PDB entry 2X4S | X-ray diffraction, 2.55 A resolution | chains A and B of the 3 polymer chains in the assembly

== Chain A ==
Name: HLA class I histocompatibility antigen, a-2.1
Organism: Homo sapiens
Reference sequence: P01892 (1A02_HUMAN); residues 1-275 here correspond to UniProt positions 25-299 (UniProt number = residue number + 24)
Sequence (275 residues; row label = number of the first residue in the row):
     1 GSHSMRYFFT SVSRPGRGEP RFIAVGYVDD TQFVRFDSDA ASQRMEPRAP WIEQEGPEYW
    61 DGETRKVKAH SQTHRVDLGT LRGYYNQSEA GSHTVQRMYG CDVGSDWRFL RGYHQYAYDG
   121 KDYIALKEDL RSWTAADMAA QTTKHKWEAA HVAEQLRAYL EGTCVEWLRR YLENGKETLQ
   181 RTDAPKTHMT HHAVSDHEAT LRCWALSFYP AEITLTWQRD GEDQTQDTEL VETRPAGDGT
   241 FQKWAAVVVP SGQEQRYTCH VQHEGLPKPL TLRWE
Cystine bridges: Cys-101/Cys-164, Cys-203/Cys-259

== Chain B ==
Name: Beta-2-microglobulin
Organism: Homo sapiens
Reference sequence: P61769 (B2MG_HUMAN); residues 1-99 here correspond to UniProt positions 21-119 (UniProt number = residue number + 20)
Sequence (100 residues; row label = number of the first residue in the row; numbering starts at 0):
     0 MIQRTPKIQV YSRHPAENGK SNFLNCYVSG FHPSDIEVDL LKNGERIEKV EHSDLSFSKD
    60 WSFYLLYYTE FTPTEKDEYA CRVNHVTLSQ PKIVKWDRDM
Cystine bridges: Cys-25/Cys-80
Modified / non-standard residues: Mse-0 (selenomethionine; parent Met); Mse-99 (selenomethionine; parent Met)
Swiss-Prot annotation at these positions:
  - modified residue: Gln-2 (Pyrrolidone carboxylic acid)
  - glycosylation: Ile-1 (N-linked (Glc) (glycation) isoleucine), Lys-19 (N-linked (Glc) (glycation) lysine), Lys-41 (N-linked (Glc) (glycation) lysine), Lys-48 (N-linked (Glc) (glycation) lysine), Lys-58 (N-linked (Glc) (glycation) lysine), Lys-91 (N-linked (Glc) (glycation) lysine), Lys-94 (N-linked (Glc) (glycation) lysine)

== Interface between chain A and chain B ==
Pairs across the interface (55):
  Phe-8(A) / Phe-56(B)  hydrophobic
  Thr-10(A) / Leu-54(B)
  Thr-10(A) / Phe-56(B)
  Thr-10(A) / Phe-62(B)
  Val-12(A) / Ser-33(B)
  Ile-23(A) / Leu-54(B)  hydrophobic
  Val-25(A) / Asp-53(B)
  Val-25(A) / Leu-54(B)
  Tyr-27(A) / Ser-55(B)  hydrogen bond
  Tyr-27(A) / Tyr-63(B)  hydrogen bond
  Gln-32(A) / Asp-53(B)  hydrogen bond
  Arg-35(A) / Asp-53(B)  salt bridge
  Arg-48(A) / Asp-53(B)  salt bridge
  Ser-92(A) / Mse-0(B)
  Gln-96(A) / His-31(B)  hydrogen bond
  Gln-96(A) / Phe-56(B)
  Gln-96(A) / Trp-60(B)  hydrogen bond (side chain-backbone)
  Gln-96(A) / Phe-62(B)
  Arg-97(A) / Phe-56(B)
  Gln-115(A) / Trp-60(B)
  Tyr-116(A) / Trp-60(B)
  Ala-117(A) / Trp-60(B)
  Asp-119(A) / Ile-1(B)
  Asp-119(A) / His-31(B)
  Gly-120(A) / Ile-1(B)
  Gly-120(A) / His-31(B)  hydrogen bond (backbone-side chain)
  Lys-121(A) / Ile-1(B)
  Asp-122(A) / Trp-60(B)  hydrogen bond
  Thr-190(A) / Asp-98(B)  hydrogen bond
  His-192(A) / Asp-98(B)  salt bridge
  Arg-202(A) / Asp-98(B)  salt bridge
  Arg-202(A) / Mse-99(B)
  Trp-204(A) / Asp-98(B)  hydrogen bond
  Trp-204(A) / Mse-99(B)
  Leu-206(A) / Pro-14(B)  hydrophobic
  Val-231(A) / Gln-8(B)
  Glu-232(A) / Lys-6(B)
  Glu-232(A) / Gln-8(B)  hydrogen bond (backbone-side chain)
  Glu-232(A) / Tyr-26(B)  hydrogen bond
  Glu-232(A) / Ser-28(B)  hydrogen bond
  Thr-233(A) / Tyr-26(B)
  Arg-234(A) / Gln-8(B)  hydrogen bond
  Arg-234(A) / Tyr-10(B)
  Arg-234(A) / Tyr-26(B)
  Arg-234(A) / Mse-99(B)  hydrogen bond (side chain-backbone)
  Pro-235(A) / Tyr-10(B)  hydrogen bond (backbone-side chain)
  Pro-235(A) / Tyr-26(B)
  Ala-236(A) / Arg-12(B)  hydrogen bond (backbone-side chain)
  Ala-236(A) / Asn-24(B)  hydrogen bond (backbone-side chain)
  Gly-237(A) / Arg-12(B)  hydrogen bond (backbone-side chain)
  Gly-237(A) / Leu-65(B)
  Asp-238(A) / Arg-12(B)
  Gln-242(A) / Tyr-10(B)
  Gln-242(A) / Ser-11(B)
  Gln-242(A) / Arg-12(B)  hydrogen bond (side chain-backbone)
Other interface residues (no listed pair), chain A (37 interface residues in all): Phe-9, Thr-94, Met-98, Trp-244
Other interface residues (no listed pair), chain B (25 interface residues in all): His-51, Asp-59

== Summary ==
37 residues of chain A and 25 residues of chain B are in contact, with 19 hydrogen bonds and 4 salt bridges.
Polar pairs include Arg-35(A)/Asp-53(B), Arg-48(A)/Asp-53(B) and His-192(A)/Asp-98(B).
Chain A is HLA class I histocompatibility antigen, a-2.1 and chain B is Beta-2-microglobulin, both from Homo
sapiens; the structure, Crystal structure of MHC CLass I HLA-A2.1 bound to a peptide representing the epitope
of the ..., was determined by X-ray diffraction (same publication as 2X70, 2X4N, 2X4O, 2X4R and 2X4U).
